Entry 7LF7 (X-ray diffraction, 2.03 A resolution); this record covers chains A and B of the 3 polymer chains in the assembly.

# Chain A
Molecule: Fab 6D12 heavy chain
Source organism: Homo sapiens
Notes: antibody fragment or engineered binder
Sequence (225 residues; numbered 1 to 225; the number before each row is that of its first residue):
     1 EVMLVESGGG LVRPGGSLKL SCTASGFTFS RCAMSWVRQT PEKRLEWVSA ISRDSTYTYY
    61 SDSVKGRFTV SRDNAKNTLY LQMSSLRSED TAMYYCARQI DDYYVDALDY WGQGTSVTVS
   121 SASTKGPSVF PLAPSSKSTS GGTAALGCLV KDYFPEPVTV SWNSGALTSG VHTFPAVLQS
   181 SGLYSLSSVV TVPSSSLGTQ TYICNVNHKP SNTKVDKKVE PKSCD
Not modelled in the structure: 138-140, 223-225
Cystine bridges: C22-C96, C148-C204

# Chain B
Molecule: Fab 6D12 light chain
Source organism: Homo sapiens
Notes: antibody fragment or engineered binder
Sequence (214 residues; row label = number of the first residue in the row):
     1 DVQITQSPSY LAASPGETIT INCRASKIIS KYLAWYQEKP GKTIKLLIYS GFTLQSGIPS
    61 RFSGSGSGTD FTLTISSLEP EDFAMYYCQQ HNEYPLTFGA GTKLEIKRTV AAPSVFIFPP
   121 SDEQLKSGTA SVVCLLNNFY PREAKVQWKV DNALQSGNSQ ESVTEQDSKD STYSLSSTLT
   181 LSKADYEKHK VYACEVTHQG LSSPVTKSFN RGEC
Not modelled in the structure: 214
Cystine bridges: C23-C88, C134-C194

# Interface between chain A and chain B
Pairs across the interface (73):
  Q39(A) with E38(B), hydrogen bond; Y87(B)
  K43(A) with E38(B), salt bridge; Y87(B), hydrogen bond (backbone-side chain)
  L45(A) with Y87(B), hydrophobic; F98(B)
  W47(A) with Y94(B), hydrophobic; P95(B), hydrophobic; L96(B); F98(B)
  A50(A) with Y94(B)
  Y59(A) with Y94(B), hydrophobic
  Q99(A) with Y94(B), hydrogen bond
  I100(A) with L46(B), hydrophobic; Y49(B), hydrophobic
  D102(A) with Y49(B)
  Y104(A) with Y94(B), hydrogen bond (backbone-side chain)
  V105(A) with H91(B); N92(B); E93(B); Y94(B), hydrophobic; L96(B), hydrophobic
  D106(A) with H91(B), salt bridge
  A107(A) with A34(B), hydrophobic; Y36(B); Y49(B), hydrophobic; H91(B)
  L108(A) with Y36(B), hydrogen bond (backbone-side chain); L46(B); Q89(B)
  D109(A) with L46(B); Q55(B)
  W111(A) with Y36(B); T43(B); I44(B)
  G112(A) with T43(B)
  Q113(A) with G41(B); K42(B); T43(B)
  F130(A) with S121(B); E123(B); Q124(B)
  P131(A) with S121(B)
  L132(A) with F118(B); V133(B), hydrophobic
  A133(A) with F118(B)
  K137(A) with S208(B), hydrogen bond (side chain-backbone)
  A145(A) with F116(B), hydrophobic; F118(B)
  L149(A) with S131(B)
  K151(A) with Q124(B); S131(B)
  H172(A) with N137(B); N138(B), hydrogen bond; S174(B), hydrogen bond
  F174(A) with L135(B), hydrophobic; S162(B); T164(B); S174(B); L175(B); S176(B)
  P175(A) with S162(B), hydrogen bond (backbone-side chain); V163(B)
  V177(A) with Q160(B); E161(B)
  L178(A) with Q160(B), hydrogen bond (backbone-side chain)
  Q179(A) with Q160(B)
  V189(A) with L135(B), hydrophobic
  T191(A) with N137(B)
  K217(A) with E123(B), salt bridge
  K222(A) with P119(B); P120(B), hydrogen bond (side chain-backbone); S121(B)
Also at the interface, not in a pair above, chain A (46 interface residues in all): S35, V37, E46, D62, Y95, V129, T143, L146, T173, S187
Also at the interface, not in a pair above, chain B (43 interface residues in all): D1, M85, D167

# Overview
The interface between chain A and chain B involves 46 residues on one side and 43 on the other; the contacts
include 11 hydrogen bonds and 3 salt bridges. Among the polar pairs are K43(A)-E38(B), D106(A)-H91(B) and
K217(A)-E123(B).
Here chain A is Fab 6D12 heavy chain and chain B is Fab 6D12 light chain, both from Homo sapiens. Entry 7LF7
(Fab 6D12 bound to ApoL1 NTD) was determined by X-ray diffraction (same publication as 7LF8, 7LFA, 7LFB and
7LFD).
